Entry 7XHV (X-ray diffraction, 4.00 A resolution); this record covers chains B and D of the 4 polymer chains in the assembly.

[Chain B]
Molecule: Neuronal PAS domain-containing protein 4
From: Mus musculus
Notes: fragment: npas4
UniProt: Q8BGD7 (NPAS4_MOUSE); the author numbering skips numbers that UniProt does not, so the offset changes along the chain: 1-159 = UniProt 1-159; 161-206 = UniProt 160-205
Amino-acid sequence (211 residues; each row starts with the number of its first residue; note: 1 number in that range is skipped by the numbering (no residue carries it; nothing is unmodelled there)):
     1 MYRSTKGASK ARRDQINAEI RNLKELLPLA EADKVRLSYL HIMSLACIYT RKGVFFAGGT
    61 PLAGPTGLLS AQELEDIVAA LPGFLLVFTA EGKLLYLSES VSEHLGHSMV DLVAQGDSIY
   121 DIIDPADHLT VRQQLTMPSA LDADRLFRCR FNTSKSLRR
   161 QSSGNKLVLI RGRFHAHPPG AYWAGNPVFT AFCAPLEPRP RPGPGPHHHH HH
Unresolved in the structure: 1-2, 161-163, 199-212
Differences from the reference sequence: expression tag (207-212)

[Chain D]
Molecule: 16-nt DNA strand
From: Mus musculus
Sequence (16 nucleotides; each row starts with the number of its first residue):
     1 CCATCACTCA CGACCT

[How chain B and chain D interact]
Contacting residue pairs (14; chain B residue first):
  Ser4(B) - DA13(D)  phosphate contact
  Thr5(B) - DA13(D)  phosphate contact
  Thr5(B) - DC14(D)  base contact
  Lys6(B) - DG12(D)  sugar contact
  Lys10(B) - DC11(D)  phosphate contact
  Lys10(B) - DG12(D)  salt bridge to the phosphate
  Arg13(B) - DC11(D)  base contact
  Arg13(B) - DG12(D)  hydrogen bond to the base
  Asn17(B) - DA10(D)  hydrogen bond to the phosphate
  Ser38(B) - DT8(D)  hydrogen bond to the phosphate
  Ser38(B) - DC9(D)  phosphate contact
  Tyr39(B) - DC9(D)  phosphate contact
  Tyr39(B) - DA10(D)  phosphate contact
  Arg158(B) - DC7(D)  phosphate contact
Also at the interface, not in a pair above, chain B (12 interface residues in all): Arg3, Ser9, Leu157
Also at the interface, not in a pair above, chain D (9 interface residues in all): DA6

[In short]
12 residues of chain B face 9 of chain D across their interface; the contacts include 3 hydrogen bonds and 1
salt bridge. Polar pairs include Arg13(B)-DG12(D), Asn17(B)-DA10(D) and Ser38(B)-DT8(D).
Here chain B is Neuronal PAS domain-containing protein 4 and chain D is a 16-nt DNA strand, both from Mus
musculus. Entry 7XHV (Crystal Structure of the NPAS4-ARNT heterodimer in complex with DNA) was determined by
X-ray diffraction (same publication as 7XI3 and 7XI4).
